Entry 5JT2 (X-ray diffraction, 2.70 A resolution); this record covers chains A and B.

# Chain A (and B)
Molecule: Serine/threonine-protein kinase B-raf
Organism: Homo sapiens
Notes: EC 2.7.11.1; fragment: Kinase domain; chain B of this document is another copy of the same molecule, construct and numbering; everything in this record applies to it too
Reference sequence: P15056 (BRAF_HUMAN); residue numbers follow UniProt; this construct covers 448-723
Chain sequence (280 residues; numbered 444 to 723; the number before each row is that of its first residue):
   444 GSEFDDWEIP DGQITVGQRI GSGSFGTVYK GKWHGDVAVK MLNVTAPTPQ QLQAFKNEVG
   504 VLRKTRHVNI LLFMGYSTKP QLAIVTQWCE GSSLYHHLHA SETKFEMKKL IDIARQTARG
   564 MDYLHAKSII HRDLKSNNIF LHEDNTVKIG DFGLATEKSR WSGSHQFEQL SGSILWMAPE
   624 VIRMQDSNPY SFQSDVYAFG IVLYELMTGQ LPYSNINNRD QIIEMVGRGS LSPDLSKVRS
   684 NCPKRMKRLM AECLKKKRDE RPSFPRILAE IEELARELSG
Unresolved in the structure: 605-615, 626-631, 661-662, 720-723 (chain B: 444-446, 487-490, 600-615, 628-629, 720-723)
Sequence notes: expression tag (444-447); engineered mutation Ala543 (Ile in P15056), Ser544 (Ile in P15056), Lys551 (Ile in P15056), Arg562 (Gln in P15056), Asn588 (Leu in P15056), Glu600 (Val in P15056), Ser630 (Lys in P15056), Glu667 (Phe in P15056), Ser673 (Tyr in P15056), Arg688 (Ala in P15056), Ser706 (Leu in P15056), Arg709 (Gln in P15056), Glu713 (Ser in P15056), Glu716 (Leu in P15056), Glu720 (Ser in P15056), Ser722 (Pro in P15056), Gly723 (Lys in P15056)
Small-molecule neighbours:
  - 6NC (2,2'-oxybis(N-{[4-(3-{2,6-difluoro-3-[(propane-1-sulfonyl)amino]benzoyl}-1H-pyrrolo[2,3-b]pyridin-5-yl)phenyl]methyl}acetamide)): Gln461, Ile463, Val471, Ala481, Val482, Lys483, Leu505, Leu514, Leu515, Phe516, Ile527, Thr529, Gln530, Trp531, Cys532, Ser535, Ser536, His539, Phe583, Gly593, Asp594, Phe595, Gly596
  - benzamidine (BEN): Asp449, Trp450, Glu451, Ile452, Trp476, Met517
Curated features (UniProtKB/Swiss-Prot):
  - active site: Asp576 (Proton acceptor)
  - binding site (ATP): Ile463 to Val471, Lys483
  - modified residue: Arg671 (Omega-N-methylarginine)
  - cross-link: Lys578 (Glycyl lysine isopeptide (Lys-Gly) (interchain with G-Cter in ubiquitin))
  - natural variant: Arg462 (R462I: In CRC), Ile463 (I463S: In CRC), Gly464 (G464E: In CRC; G464V: In a colorectal cancer cell line), Gly466 (G466A: In melanoma; G466E: In melanoma; G466V: In LNCR), Ser467 (S467A: In CFC1), Phe468 (F468S: In CFC1), Gly469 (G469A: In NHL; G469E: In CFC1 and colon cancer; G469R: In NHL; G469V: In a colorectal adenocarcinoma sample), Leu485 (L485F: In CFC1), Lys499 (K499E: In CFC1; K499N: In CFC1), Glu501 (E501G: In CFC1; E501K: In CFC1), Leu525 (L525P: In CFC1), Trp531 (W531C: In NS7), 12 further natural variant entries in UniProt
  - mutagenesis: Lys483 (K483S: Reduces kinase activity with MAP2K1), Arg509 (R509H: Loss of MAP2K1-mediated-BRAF-KSR1 dimerization), Lys578 (K578R: Blocks EGF-induced ubiquitination and ERK activation), Ile666 (I666R: No effect on MAP2K1-mediated-BRAF-KSR1 dimerization, however loss of BRAF-mediated phosphorylation of MAP2K1), Arg671 (R671K: Increased kinase activity and stability in response to EGF treatment)

# How chain A and chain B interact
Residue-residue contacts - 8 pairs, chain A then chain B:
  Gln461(A) - Glu533(B)
  Gln461(A) - Ser535(B)  hydrogen bond
  Gln461(A) - His539(B)
  Arg462(A) - Ala543(B)
  Arg462(A) - Ser544(B)
  Lys473(A) - Glu533(B)  salt bridge
  Glu533(A) - Lys473(B)  salt bridge
  Ser544(A) - Arg462(B)
Also at the interface, not in a pair above, chain A (6 interface residues in all): His539
Also at the interface, not in a pair above, chain B (8 interface residues in all): Gly534

# In short
The interface between chain A and chain B involves 6 residues on one side and 8 on the other, with 1 hydrogen
bond and 2 salt bridges. Polar contacts include Lys473(A)-Glu533(B) and Gln461(A)-Ser535(B). Chain A binds
benzamidine and compound 6NC.
Both chains are Serine/threonine-protein kinase B-raf (Homo sapiens). Entry 5JT2 (BRAFV600E Kinase Domain In
Complex with Chemically Linked Vemurafenib Inhibitor VEM-BISAMIDE) was determined by X-ray diffraction,
deposited together with 5JRQ and 5JSM.
